PDB entry 9NHH | electron microscopy, 3.00 A resolution | chains H and D of the 8 polymer chains in the assembly

== Chain H ==
Protein: RQk-Base-A pAb heavy chain
Organism: Macaca mulatta
Chain sequence (129 residues; row label = number of the first residue in the row; X marks 125 residues of unknown identity (built as UNK)):
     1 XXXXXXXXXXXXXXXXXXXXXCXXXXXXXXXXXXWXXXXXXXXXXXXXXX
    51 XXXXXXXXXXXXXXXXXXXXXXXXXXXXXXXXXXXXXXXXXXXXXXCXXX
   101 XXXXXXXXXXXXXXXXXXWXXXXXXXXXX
Disulfides: Cys-22/Cys-97
Residues lining bound ligands: N-acetylglucosamine (NAG; 2-acetamido-2-deoxy-beta-D-glucopyranose): UNK_106, UNK_108, UNK_109

== Chain D ==
Protein: AMC016v4.2 transmembrane protein gp41
Organism: Human immunodeficiency virus 1
Chain sequence (153 residues; numbered 512 to 664; the number before each row is that of its first residue):
   512 AVGIGAVFLGFLGAAGSTMGAASMTLTVQARQLLSGIVQQQSNLLRAPEC
   562 QQHLLKDTHWGIKQLQARVLAVEHYLKDQQLLGIWGCSGKLICTTAVPWN
   612 ATWSNKTLDNIWNNMTWMEWEKEISNYTNLIYNLIEESQNQQEKNETENL
   662 TLC
Unresolved in the structure: 512-520, 548-571
Disulfides: Cys-598/Cys-604
Covalently attached groups: N-acetylglucosamine (NAG) linked to Asn-611, Asn-616, Asn-625, Asn-637

== Chain H / chain D interface ==
Chain D side of the interface, 7 residues: Pro-609, Trp-610, Ala-612, Thr-618, Leu-619, Asp-620, Asn-621

== Summary ==
Chain H and chain D make no direct contact in this assembly. Bound to chain H: N-acetylglucosamine. Covalently
linked N-acetylglucosamine: at Asn-611(D), Asn-616(D), Asn-625(D) and Asn-637(D).
Chain H is RQk-Base-A pAb heavy chain (Macaca mulatta) and chain D is AMC016v4.2 transmembrane protein gp41
(Human immunodeficiency virus 1); the structure, AMC016 v4.2 in complex with pAb Base-A isolated from animal
RQk18 at week 43, was determined by electron microscopy together with 9NHI, 9NHJ, 9NHK, 9NHL, 9NHM, 9NHN, 9NHO
and 9NI9 from the same study.
